Entry 8RHJ (X-ray diffraction, 3.05 A resolution); this record covers chains J and X of the 34 polymer chains in the assembly.

# Chain J (and X)
Protein: Proteasome subunit beta type-4
From: Saccharomyces cerevisiae
Notes: chain X of this document is another copy of the same molecule, construct and numbering; everything in this record applies to it too
Reference sequence: P22141 (PSB4_YEAST); residue numbers follow UniProt; this construct covers 1-198
Sequence (198 residues; numbered 1 to 198; the number before each row is that of its first residue):
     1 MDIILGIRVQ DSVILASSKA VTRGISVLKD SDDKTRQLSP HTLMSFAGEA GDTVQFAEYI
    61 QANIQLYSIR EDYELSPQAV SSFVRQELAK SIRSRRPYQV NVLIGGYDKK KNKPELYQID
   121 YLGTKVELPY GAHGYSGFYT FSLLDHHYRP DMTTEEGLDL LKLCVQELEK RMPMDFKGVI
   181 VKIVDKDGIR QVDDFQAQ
Unresolved in the structure: 196-198
Curated features (UniProtKB/Swiss-Prot):
  - modified residue: Met-1 (N-acetylmethionine), Ser-76 (Phosphoserine)

# Chain J / chain X interface
Contacting residue pairs (40; chain J residue first):
  Thr-22(J) with Pro-173(X)
  Gly-24(J) with Pro-173(X)
  Ile-25(J) with Tyr-135(X), hydrophobic; Tyr-139(X), hydrogen bond (backbone-side chain); Arg-171(X); Pro-173(X)
  Ser-26(J) with Tyr-139(X), hydrogen bond; Arg-171(X)
  Val-27(J) with Lys-170(X); Arg-171(X), hydrogen bond (backbone-side chain); Met-172(X); Pro-173(X), hydrophobic
  Leu-28(J) with Arg-171(X)
  Tyr-135(J) with Ile-25(X), hydrophobic
  Tyr-139(J) with Ile-25(X), hydrogen bond (side chain-backbone); Ser-26(X), hydrogen bond
  Glu-169(J) with Asp-175(X); Lys-177(X), hydrogen bond (backbone-side chain)
  Lys-170(J) with Val-27(X); Lys-177(X), hydrogen bond (backbone-side chain)
  Arg-171(J) with Ile-25(X); Ser-26(X); Val-27(X), hydrogen bond (side chain-backbone); Leu-28(X)
  Met-172(J) with Val-27(X)
  Pro-173(J) with Thr-22(X); Gly-24(X); Ile-25(X); Val-27(X), hydrophobic; Met-174(X); Asp-175(X), hydrogen bond (backbone-backbone)
  Met-174(J) with Pro-173(X); Met-174(X), hydrophobic; Asp-175(X)
  Asp-175(J) with Glu-169(X); Pro-173(X), hydrogen bond (backbone-backbone); Met-174(X); Asp-175(X)
  Lys-177(J) with Glu-169(X), hydrogen bond (side chain-backbone); Lys-170(X), hydrogen bond (side chain-backbone)
Other interface residues (no listed pair), chain J (18 interface residues in all): Asp-30, Phe-138
Other interface residues (no listed pair), chain X (18 interface residues in all): Asp-30, Phe-138

# Summary
The chain J/chain X interface involves 18 residues from each chain, with 12 hydrogen bonds. Polar pairs
include Ile-25(J)/Tyr-139(X), Ser-26(J)/Tyr-139(X) and Val-27(J)/Arg-171(X).
Both chains are Proteasome subunit beta type-4 (Saccharomyces cerevisiae). Entry 8RHJ (Yeast 20S proteasome in
complex with a macrocyclic oxindole epoxyketone (compound 5)) was determined by X-ray diffraction, deposited
together with 8RHK and 8RHL.
